1QSE - chains A and B of the 5 polymer chains in the assembly; structure by X-ray diffraction, 2.80 A resolution.

== Chain A ==
Molecule: PROTEIN (MHC class I HLA-A)
Source organism: Homo sapiens
UniProtKB: P01892 (1A02_HUMAN); residues 1-274 here correspond to UniProt positions 25-298 (UniProt number = residue number + 24)
Chain sequence (274 residues; each row starts with the number of its first residue):
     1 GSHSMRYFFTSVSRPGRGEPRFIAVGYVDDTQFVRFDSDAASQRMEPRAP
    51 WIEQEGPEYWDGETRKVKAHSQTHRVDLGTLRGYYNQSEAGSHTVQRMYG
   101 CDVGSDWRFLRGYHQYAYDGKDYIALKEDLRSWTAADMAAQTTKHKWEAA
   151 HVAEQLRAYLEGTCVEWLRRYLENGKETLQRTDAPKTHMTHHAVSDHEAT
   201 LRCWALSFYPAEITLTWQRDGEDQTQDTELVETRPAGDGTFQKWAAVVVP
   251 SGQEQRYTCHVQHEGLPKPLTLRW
Disulfide bonds: Cys101-Cys164, Cys203-Cys259

== Chain B ==
Molecule: PROTEIN (beta-2 microglobulin)
Source organism: Homo sapiens
UniProtKB: P61769 (B2MG_HUMAN); residues 0-99 here correspond to UniProt positions 11-110 (UniProt number = residue number + 11)
Chain sequence (100 residues; each row starts with the number of its first residue; numbering starts at 0):
     0 MIQRTPKIQVYSRHPAENGKSNFLNCYVSGFHPSDIEVDLLKNGERIEKV
    50 EHSDLSFSKDWSFYLLYYTEFTPTEKDEYACRVNHVTLSQPKIVKWDRDM
Differences from the reference sequence: engineered mutation Met0 (Ala11 in P61769)
Disulfide bonds: Cys25-Cys80

== How chain A and chain B interact ==
Residue-residue contacts (50; chain A residue first):
  Phe8(A) - Ser55(B)
  Phe8(A) - Phe56(B)  hydrophobic
  Phe9(A) - Phe56(B)
  Thr10(A) - Leu54(B)
  Thr10(A) - Phe56(B)
  Thr10(A) - Phe62(B)
  Val12(A) - Ser33(B)
  Val25(A) - Asp53(B)
  Tyr27(A) - Ser55(B)
  Tyr27(A) - Tyr63(B)  hydrogen bond
  Gln32(A) - Asp53(B)  hydrogen bond
  Arg35(A) - Asp53(B)  salt bridge
  Arg48(A) - Asp53(B)  salt bridge
  Thr94(A) - Phe62(B)
  Gln96(A) - His31(B)
  Gln96(A) - Phe56(B)
  Gln96(A) - Trp60(B)  hydrogen bond (side chain-backbone)
  Gln96(A) - Phe62(B)
  Arg97(A) - Phe56(B)
  Gln115(A) - Trp60(B)
  Ala117(A) - Trp60(B)  hydrophobic
  Asp119(A) - Met0(B)
  Asp119(A) - Ile1(B)  hydrogen bond (backbone-backbone)
  Asp119(A) - His31(B)
  Gly120(A) - His31(B)  hydrogen bond (backbone-side chain)
  Gly120(A) - Asp59(B)
  Gly120(A) - Trp60(B)
  Asp122(A) - Trp60(B)  hydrogen bond
  Arg202(A) - Met99(B)
  Trp204(A) - Asp98(B)
  Trp204(A) - Met99(B)
  Val231(A) - Gln8(B)
  Glu232(A) - Lys6(B)
  Glu232(A) - Gln8(B)  hydrogen bond (backbone-side chain)
  Glu232(A) - Ser28(B)  hydrogen bond
  Arg234(A) - Gln8(B)  hydrogen bond
  Arg234(A) - Tyr10(B)
  Arg234(A) - Tyr26(B)
  Arg234(A) - Met99(B)  hydrogen bond (side chain-backbone)
  Pro235(A) - Tyr10(B)  hydrogen bond (backbone-side chain)
  Pro235(A) - Asn24(B)
  Pro235(A) - Tyr26(B)
  Pro235(A) - Leu65(B)  hydrophobic
  Ala236(A) - Arg12(B)
  Ala236(A) - Asn24(B)  hydrogen bond (backbone-side chain)
  Gly237(A) - Arg12(B)  hydrogen bond (backbone-side chain)
  Gln242(A) - Tyr10(B)
  Gln242(A) - Ser11(B)
  Gln242(A) - Arg12(B)
  Trp244(A) - Met99(B)
Interface residues without a listed pair, chain A (34 interface residues in all): Ile23, Ser92, Met98, Tyr116, Lys121, Thr233, Asp238
Interface residues without a listed pair, chain B (24 interface residues in all): His13

== Overview ==
34 residues of chain A and 24 residues of chain B are in contact; the contacts include 13 hydrogen bonds and 2
salt bridges. Polar contacts include Arg35(A)-Asp53(B), Arg48(A)-Asp53(B) and Tyr27(A)-Tyr63(B).
Chain A is PROTEIN (MHC class I HLA-A) and chain B is PROTEIN (beta-2 microglobulin), both from Homo sapiens;
the structure, Structure of human A6-TCR bound to HLA-A2 complexed with altered htlv-1 tax peptide V7R, was
determined by X-ray diffraction, deposited together with 1QSF and 1QRN.
